Entry 3PUX (X-ray diffraction, 2.30 A resolution); this record covers chains E and F of the 5 polymer chains in the assembly.

# Chain E
Molecule: Maltose-binding periplasmic protein
Organism: Escherichia coli
UniProt: P0AEX9 (MALE_ECOLI); residues 1-370 here correspond to UniProt positions 27-396 (UniProt number = residue number + 26)
Chain sequence (378 residues; row label = number of the first residue in the row):
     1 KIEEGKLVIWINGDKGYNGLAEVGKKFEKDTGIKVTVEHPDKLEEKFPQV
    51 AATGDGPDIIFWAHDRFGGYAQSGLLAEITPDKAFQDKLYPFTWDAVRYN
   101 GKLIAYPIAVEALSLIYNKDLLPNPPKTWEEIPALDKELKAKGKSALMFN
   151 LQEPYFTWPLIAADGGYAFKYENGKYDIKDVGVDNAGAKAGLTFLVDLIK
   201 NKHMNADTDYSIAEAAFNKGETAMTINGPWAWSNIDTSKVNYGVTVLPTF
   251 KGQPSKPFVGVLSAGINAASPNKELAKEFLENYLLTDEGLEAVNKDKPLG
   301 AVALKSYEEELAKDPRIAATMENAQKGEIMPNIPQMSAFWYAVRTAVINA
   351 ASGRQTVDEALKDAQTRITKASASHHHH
Not modelled in the structure: 375-378
Differences from the reference sequence: expression tag (371-378)

# Chain F
Molecule: Maltose transport system permease protein malF
Organism: Escherichia coli
UniProt: P02916 (MALF_ECOLI); numbering as in UniProt (aligned over 1-514)
Chain sequence (514 residues; each row starts with the number of its first residue):
     1 MDVIKKKHWWQSDALKWSVLGLLGLLVGYLVVLMYAQGEYLFAITTLILS
    51 SAGLYIFANRKAYAWRYVYPGMAGMGLFVLFPLVCTIAIAFTNYSSTNQL
   101 TFERAQEVLLDRSWQAGKTYNFGLYPAGDEWQLALSDGETGKNYLSDAFK
   151 FGGEQKLQLKETTAQPEGERANLRVITQNRQALSDITAILPDGNKVMMSS
   201 LRQFSGTQPLYTLDGDGTLTNNQSGVKYRPNNQIGFYQSITADGNWGDEK
   251 LSPGYTVTTGWKNFTRVFTDEGIQKPFLAIFVWTVVFSLITVFLTVAVGM
   301 VLACLVQWEALRGKAVYRVLLILPYAVPSFISILIFKGLFNQSFGEINMM
   351 LSALFGVKPAWFSDPTTARTMLIIVNTWLGYPYMMILCMGLLKAIPDDLY
   401 EASAMDGAGPFQNFFKITLPLLIKPLTPLMIASFAFNFNNFVLIQLLTNG
   451 GPDRLGTTTPAGYTDLLVNYTYRIAFEGGGGQDFGLAAAIATLIFLLVGA
   501 LAIVNLKATRMKFD
Not modelled in the structure: 1-9, 241-244, 504-514
Swiss-Prot annotation at these positions:
  - mutagenesis: Leu-334 (L334W: Ability to transport lactose in a saturable manner), Leu-372 (L372W: Growth on maltose but not on media containing either maltoheptaose or maltoheptaose plus maltose), Asn-376 (N376K/H: No growth on maltose), Gly-380 (G380C/S: No growth on maltose), Glu-401 (E401A/C/K/L: Reduction of transport rate), Ser-403 (S403C/D/K/L: Reduction of transport rate), Gly-407 (G407A/P: No effect), Pro-420 (P420A: No effect)

# How chain E and chain F interact
Contacting residue pairs - 76 pairs, chain E then chain F:
  Glu-4(E) with Arg-180(F), salt bridge
  Gly-5(E) with Arg-180(F)
  Glu-28(E) with Arg-174(F), hydrogen bond (backbone-side chain)
  Lys-29(E) with Arg-174(F), hydrogen bond (backbone-side chain)
  Asp-30(E) with Arg-174(F), hydrogen bond (backbone-backbone)
  Thr-31(E) with Leu-173(F); Arg-174(F); Thr-177(F)
  Gly-32(E) with Arg-174(F)
  Ile-33(E) with Thr-177(F); Arg-180(F)
  Glu-45(E) with Gln-482(F)
  Pro-48(E) with Gln-99(F), hydrogen bond (backbone-side chain)
  Gln-49(E) with Tyr-94(F), hydrogen bond; Gln-99(F)
  Ala-51(E) with Arg-104(F), hydrogen bond (backbone-side chain)
  Ala-52(E) with Leu-100(F); Arg-104(F), hydrogen bond (backbone-side chain)
  Thr-53(E) with Arg-104(F)
  Gly-54(E) with Arg-104(F)
  Arg-66(E) with Gln-482(F)
  Gln-72(E) with Ser-252(F); Pro-253(F)
  Ser-73(E) with Ser-96(F), hydrogen bond (side chain-backbone); Gln-99(F); Leu-100(F); Pro-253(F)
  Gly-74(E) with Leu-100(F); Val-108(F); Pro-253(F)
  Leu-76(E) with Arg-112(F), hydrogen bond (backbone-side chain)
  Ala-77(E) with Arg-112(F)
  Glu-78(E) with Arg-112(F), salt bridge
  Asp-82(E) with Gln-203(F)
  Tyr-99(E) with Ser-252(F), hydrogen bond
  Asn-100(E) with Ser-252(F)
  Asn-205(E) with Ser-343(F), hydrogen bond; Phe-344(F)
  Asp-207(E) with Asn-341(F), hydrogen bond (backbone-side chain); Gln-342(F); Ser-343(F), hydrogen bond; Phe-344(F)
  Thr-208(E) with Phe-344(F)
  Ile-212(E) with Phe-344(F), hydrophobic
  Glu-274(E) with Ser-199(F); Ser-200(F)
  Leu-275(E) with Leu-201(F), hydrophobic
  Lys-277(E) with Ser-200(F)
  Glu-278(E) with Leu-173(F); Arg-202(F), salt bridge
  Tyr-283(E) with Leu-173(F)
  Pro-334(E) with Gly-479(F); Gly-481(F)
  Gln-335(E) with Gly-479(F), hydrogen bond (backbone-backbone)
  Ser-337(E) with Glu-477(F); Gly-478(F); Gly-479(F)
  Ala-338(E) with Gly-478(F); Gly-479(F)
  Tyr-341(E) with Pro-460(F), hydrophobic; Arg-473(F); Glu-477(F)
  Arg-344(E) with Asn-449(F), hydrogen bond
  Thr-345(E) with Asp-453(F)
  Asn-349(E) with Asp-453(F), hydrogen bond
  Arg-354(E) with Ser-363(F), hydrogen bond (side chain-backbone); Pro-365(F); Pro-452(F); Asp-453(F), hydrogen bond (side chain-backbone)
  Gln-355(E) with Leu-455(F)
  Arg-367(E) with Asp-453(F), salt bridge; Arg-454(F); Thr-457(F), hydrogen bond; Thr-458(F); Pro-460(F)
  Ala-371(E) with Gly-478(F)
Also at the interface, not in a pair above, chain E (54 interface residues in all): Leu-75, Lys-102, Met-148, Asp-209, Ala-268, Ala-269, Asn-282, Ser-352
Also at the interface, not in a pair above, chain F (50 interface residues in all): Thr-97, Asp-111, Ser-113, Met-198, Leu-210, Ala-461, Gly-462, Tyr-463, Asp-465, Phe-476, Gly-480, Phe-484

# Overview
The interface between chain E and chain F involves 54 residues on one side and 50 on the other; the contacts
include 19 hydrogen bonds and 4 salt bridges. Polar pairs include Glu-4(E)/Arg-180(F), Glu-78(E)/Arg-112(F)
and Glu-278(E)/Arg-202(F). From UniProt: 8 mutagenesis sites on chain F.
Here chain E is Maltose-binding periplasmic protein and chain F is Maltose transport system permease protein
malF, both from Escherichia coli. Entry 3PUX (Crystal Structure of an outward-facing MBP-Maltose transporter
complex bound to ADP-BeF3) was determined by X-ray diffraction, deposited together with 3PUV, 3PUW and 3RLF.
